PDB entry 7KML | electron microscopy, 3.80 A resolution | chains L and H of the 9 polymer chains in the assembly

== Chain L ==
Protein: Fab 15033-7 light chain
Source organism: Homo sapiens
Notes: antibody fragment or engineered binder
Amino-acid sequence (214 residues; numbered 1 to 234; 20 numbers in that range are skipped by the numbering (no residue carries them; nothing is unmodelled there); the number before each row is that of its first residue):
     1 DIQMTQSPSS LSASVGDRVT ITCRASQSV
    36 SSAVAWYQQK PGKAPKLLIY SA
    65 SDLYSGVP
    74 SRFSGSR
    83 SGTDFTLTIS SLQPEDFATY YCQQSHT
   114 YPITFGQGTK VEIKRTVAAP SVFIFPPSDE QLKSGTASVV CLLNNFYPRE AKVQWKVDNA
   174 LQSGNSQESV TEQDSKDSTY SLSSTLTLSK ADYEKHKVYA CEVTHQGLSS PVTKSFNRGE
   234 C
Disulfide bonds: C23-C104, C154-C214

== Chain H ==
Protein: Fab 15033-7 heavy chain
Source organism: Homo sapiens
Notes: antibody fragment or engineered binder
Amino-acid sequence (225 residues; numbered 1 to 233; 8 numbers in that range are skipped by the numbering (no residue carries them; nothing is unmodelled there); the number before each row is that of its first residue):
     1 EVQLVESGG
    11 GLVQPGGSLR LSCAASGFDL
    35 GGYSMHWVRQ APGKGLEWVA GIYAS
    62 GGATAYADSV K
    74 GRFTISADTS KNTAYLQMNS LRAEDTAVYY CARSYYYGGF GMDYWGQGTL VTVSSASTKG
   134 PSVFPLAPSS KSTSGGTAAL GCLVKDYFPE PVTVSWNSGA LTSGVHTFPA VLQSSGLYSL
   194 SSVVTVPSSS LGTQTYICNV NHKPSNTKVD KKVEPKSCDK
Not modelled in the structure: 232-233
Disulfide bonds: C23-C104, C155-C211

== How chain L and chain H interact ==
Cross-chain cystine bridges: C234(L)-C231(H)
Residue-residue contacts (83):
  A38(L) - G112(H)
  Y42(L) - G114(H)
  Y42(L) - M115(H)  hydrogen bond (side chain-backbone)
  Y42(L) - W118(H)
  Q44(L) - Q44(H)  hydrogen bond
  Q44(L) - Y103(H)
  K48(L) - Y103(H)
  K48(L) - Q120(H)
  A49(L) - Y103(H)  hydrophobic
  A49(L) - W118(H)  hydrophobic
  A49(L) - G119(H)
  A49(L) - Q120(H)  hydrogen bond (backbone-side chain)
  P50(L) - L50(H)  hydrophobic
  P50(L) - W118(H)
  L52(L) - M115(H)
  L52(L) - D116(H)  hydrogen bond (backbone-backbone)
  Y68(L) - D116(H)
  Y103(L) - Q44(H)  hydrogen bond
  Y103(L) - G49(H)
  Y103(L) - L50(H)
  Q105(L) - G114(H)
  Q105(L) - M115(H)  hydrogen bond (side chain-backbone)
  S107(L) - G111(H)
  S107(L) - G112(H)  hydrogen bond (backbone-backbone)
  S107(L) - F113(H)  hydrogen bond (side chain-backbone)
  S107(L) - G114(H)
  Y114(L) - H40(H)
  Y114(L) - W52(H)  hydrophobic
  Y114(L) - A66(H)  hydrophobic
  Y114(L) - Y110(H)  hydrogen bond (side chain-backbone)
  Y114(L) - G111(H)
  P115(L) - W52(H)  hydrophobic
  P115(L) - A68(H)  hydrophobic
  I116(L) - H40(H)
  I116(L) - W52(H)
  F118(L) - V42(H)  hydrophobic
  F118(L) - L50(H)
  F118(L) - W52(H)
  F118(L) - W118(H)  hydrophobic
  Q120(L) - G49(H)
  S134(L) - T146(H)  hydrogen bond
  F136(L) - T146(H)
  F136(L) - A151(H)
  F136(L) - A152(H)
  F136(L) - T198(H)
  I137(L) - S142(H)
  F138(L) - L139(H)  hydrophobic
  F138(L) - A140(H)
  F138(L) - A152(H)
  F138(L) - L153(H)
  F138(L) - G154(H)
  F138(L) - V196(H)  hydrophobic
  P139(L) - A140(H)
  S141(L) - P138(H)  hydrogen bond (side chain-backbone)
  E143(L) - F137(H)
  E143(L) - P138(H)
  E143(L) - K224(H)  salt bridge
  Q144(L) - F137(H)
  Q144(L) - P138(H)
  Q144(L) - L139(H)
  Q144(L) - L156(H)
  V153(L) - L139(H)  hydrophobic
  V153(L) - L156(H)  hydrophobic
  L155(L) - F181(H)  hydrophobic
  L155(L) - S194(H)
  L155(L) - V196(H)  hydrophobic
  N157(L) - F181(H)
  N157(L) - T198(H)
  S182(L) - P182(H)  hydrogen bond (side chain-backbone)
  S182(L) - V184(H)
  V183(L) - P182(H)
  T184(L) - P182(H)
  S194(L) - F181(H)
  L195(L) - F181(H)
  S196(L) - F181(H)
  S196(L) - S194(H)  hydrogen bond
  K227(L) - S145(H)
  E233(L) - C231(H)
  C234(L) - A140(H)
  C234(L) - P141(H)  hydrogen bond (side chain-backbone)
  C234(L) - K229(H)
  C234(L) - S230(H)  hydrogen bond (backbone-backbone)
  C234(L) - C231(H)  disulfide
Interface residues without a listed pair, chain L (43 interface residues in all): D1, A40, K51, H108, V135, S151, E181
Interface residues without a listed pair, chain H (48 interface residues in all): K48, E51, Y67, D69, T150, T180

== Summary ==
Chain L and chain H form an interface of 43 and 48 residues respectively, with 1 disulfide bond, 15 hydrogen
bonds and 1 salt bridge. Among the polar pairs are E143(L)-K224(H), Y42(L)-M115(H) and Q44(L)-Q44(H).
Chain L is Fab 15033-7 light chain and chain H is Fab 15033-7 heavy chain, both from Homo sapiens; the
structure, cryo-EM structure of SARS-CoV-2 spike in complex with Fab 15033-7, three RBDs bound, was determined
by electron microscopy together with 7KLG, 7KLH, 7KMK, 7KXJ and 7KXK from the same study.
